Entry 7N5C (X-ray diffraction, 1.87 A resolution); this record covers chains A and C of the 5 polymer chains in the assembly.

Chain A:
Molecule: H-2 class I histocompatibility antigen, D-B alpha chain
From: Mus musculus
UniProtKB: P01899 (HA11_MOUSE); residues 1-276 here correspond to UniProt positions 25-300 (UniProt number = residue number + 24)
Chain sequence (277 residues; row label = number of the first residue in the row):
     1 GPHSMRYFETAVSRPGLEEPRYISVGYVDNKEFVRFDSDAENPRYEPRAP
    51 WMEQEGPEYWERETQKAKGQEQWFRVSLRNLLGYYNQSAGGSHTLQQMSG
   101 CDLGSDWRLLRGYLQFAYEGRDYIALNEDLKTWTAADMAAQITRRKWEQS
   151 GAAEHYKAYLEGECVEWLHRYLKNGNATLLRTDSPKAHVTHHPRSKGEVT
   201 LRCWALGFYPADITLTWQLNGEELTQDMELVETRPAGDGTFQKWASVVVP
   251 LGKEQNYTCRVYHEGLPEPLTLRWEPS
Disordered / not traced: 223-225
Differences from the reference sequence: expression tag (277)
Disulfides: C101-C164, C203-C259

Chain C:
Molecule: peptide from Polymerase acidic protein
UniProtKB: O89752 (PA_I97A1); residues 1-10 here correspond to UniProt positions 224-233 (UniProt number = residue number + 223)
Chain sequence (10 residues; numbered 1 to 10; the number before each row is that of its first residue):
     1 SSLCNFRAYV
Differences from the reference sequence: engineered mutation C4 (Glu227 in O89752)

Interface between chain A and chain C:
Contacting residue pairs (49):
  Y7(A) - S1(C)  hydrogen bond (side chain-backbone)
  Y7(A) - S2(C)  hydrogen bond (side chain-backbone)
  Y45(A) - S2(C)
  E63(A) - S1(C)  hydrogen bond
  E63(A) - S2(C)  hydrogen bond
  K66(A) - S1(C)  hydrogen bond
  K66(A) - S2(C)  hydrogen bond (side chain-backbone)
  Q70(A) - L3(C)  hydrogen bond (side chain-backbone)
  Q70(A) - C4(C)
  Q70(A) - N5(C)  hydrogen bond (side chain-backbone)
  W73(A) - N5(C)
  W73(A) - F6(C)  hydrogen bond (side chain-backbone)
  W73(A) - A8(C)  hydrogen bond (side chain-backbone)
  W73(A) - Y9(C)
  W73(A) - V10(C)  hydrophobic
  F74(A) - N5(C)
  V76(A) - Y9(C)  hydrophobic
  S77(A) - Y9(C)
  S77(A) - V10(C)  hydrogen bond (side chain-backbone)
  N80(A) - Y9(C)
  N80(A) - V10(C)  hydrogen bond (side chain-backbone)
  L81(A) - V10(C)  hydrophobic
  Y84(A) - V10(C)  hydrogen bond (side chain-backbone)
  Q97(A) - L3(C)
  Q97(A) - N5(C)  hydrogen bond
  S99(A) - L3(C)
  L114(A) - L3(C)  hydrophobic
  T143(A) - V10(C)  hydrogen bond (side chain-backbone)
  K146(A) - Y9(C)  hydrogen bond (side chain-backbone)
  K146(A) - V10(C)  hydrogen bond (side chain-backbone)
  W147(A) - A8(C)
  W147(A) - Y9(C)  hydrogen bond (side chain-backbone)
  W147(A) - V10(C)  hydrophobic
  S150(A) - F6(C)
  S150(A) - A8(C)
  A152(A) - F6(C)  hydrophobic
  H155(A) - C4(C)  hydrogen bond (side chain-backbone)
  H155(A) - N5(C)
  H155(A) - F6(C)
  Y156(A) - L3(C)  hydrophobic
  Y156(A) - N5(C)
  Y156(A) - F6(C)  hydrogen bond (side chain-backbone)
  Y159(A) - S1(C)  hydrogen bond (side chain-backbone)
  Y159(A) - S2(C)
  Y159(A) - L3(C)
  E163(A) - S1(C)  hydrogen bond
  E163(A) - S2(C)
  W167(A) - S1(C)
  Y171(A) - S1(C)  hydrogen bond (side chain-backbone)
Interface residues without a listed pair, chain A (32 interface residues in all): M5, E9, Y59, Q72, F116, Y123
Interface residues without a listed pair, chain C (10 interface residues in all): R7

Summary:
32 residues of chain A and 10 residues of chain C are in contact, with 23 hydrogen bonds. Polar contacts
include Y7(A)-S1(C), Y7(A)-S2(C) and E63(A)-S1(C).
Chain A is H-2 class I histocompatibility antigen, D-B alpha chain (Mus musculus) and chain C is peptide from
Polymerase acidic protein; the structure, 6218 TCR in complex with H2Db PA with an engineered TCR-pMHC
disulfide bond, was determined by X-ray diffraction (same publication as 7N4K, 7N5P and 7N5Q).
